Entry 7L0P (electron microscopy, 4.10 A resolution (low resolution: residue-level contacts below are approximate; hydrogen-bond / salt-bridge calls are withheld)); this record covers chains C and D of the 5 polymer chains in the assembly.

# Chain C
Name: Neurotensin receptor type 1
From: Rattus norvegicus
UniProt: P20789 (NTR1_RAT); numbering as in UniProt; present here: 50-272, 291-390
Sequence (336 residues; numbered 46 to 399; 18 numbers in that range are skipped by the numbering (no residue carries them; nothing is unmodelled there); the number before each row is that of its first residue):
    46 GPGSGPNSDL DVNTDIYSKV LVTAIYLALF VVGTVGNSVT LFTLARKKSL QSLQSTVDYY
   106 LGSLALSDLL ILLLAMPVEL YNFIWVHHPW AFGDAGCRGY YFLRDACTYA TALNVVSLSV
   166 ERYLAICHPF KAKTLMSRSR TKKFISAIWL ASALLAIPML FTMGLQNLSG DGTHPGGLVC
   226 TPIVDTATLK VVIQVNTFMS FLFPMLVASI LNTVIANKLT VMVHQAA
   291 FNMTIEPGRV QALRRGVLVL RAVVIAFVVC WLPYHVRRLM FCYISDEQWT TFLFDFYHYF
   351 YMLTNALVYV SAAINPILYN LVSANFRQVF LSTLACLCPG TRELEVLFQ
Disordered / not traced: 46-51, 92-97, 291, 386-399
Sequence notes: expression tag (46-49, 391-399); engineered mutation Leu86 (Ala in P20789), Asp103 (His in P20789), Tyr105 (His in P20789), Val161 (Ala in P20789), Leu213 (Arg in P20789), Leu234 (Val in P20789), Ala253 (Ile in P20789), Arg305 (His in P20789), Val358 (Phe in P20789), Ala362 (Ser in P20789)
Swiss-Prot annotation at these positions:
  - region: Val326 to Tyr349 (Neurotensin binding)
  - lipidation (S-palmitoyl cysteine): Cys386, Cys388
  - mutagenesis: Glu166 (E166A: Abolishes signaling via G-proteins; when associated with A-310 and A-358), Leu310 (L310A: Abolishes signaling via G-proteins; when associated with A-166 and A-358)
Cystine bridges: Cys142-Cys225
What the authors report for this chain:
  - mutagenesis - R167L: abolished signaling
  - conformationally variable residues (helix shift): Val309

# Chain D
Name: Neurotensin
From: Rattus norvegicus
UniProt: P20068 (NEUT_RAT); residues 8-13 here correspond to UniProt positions 157-162 (UniProt number = residue number + 149)
Sequence (10 residues; row label = number of the first residue in the row):
     4 GPGGRRPYIL
Disordered / not traced: 4-7
Sequence notes: expression tag (4-7)
Swiss-Prot annotation at these positions:
  - site (Cleavage): Pro10, Tyr11, Tyr11, Ile12

# Interface between chain C and chain D
Pairs across the interface - 28 pairs, chain C then chain D:
  Leu55(C) with Tyr11(D)
  Phe128(C) with Ile12(D)
  His133(C) with Tyr11(D)
  Tyr146(C) with Leu13(D)
  Val224(C) with Tyr11(D)
  Thr226(C) with Tyr11(D)
  Pro227(C) with Leu13(D)
  Thr231(C) with Arg9(D)
  Arg327(C) with Leu13(D)
  Arg328(C) with Leu13(D)
  Phe331(C) with Arg9(D); Pro10(D); Leu13(D)
  Cys332(C) with Arg9(D)
  Ile334(C) with Arg9(D)
  Ser335(C) with Arg9(D)
  Asp336(C) with Arg8(D); Arg9(D)
  Trp339(C) with Arg9(D); Pro10(D)
  Phe344(C) with Arg8(D); Arg9(D); Pro10(D)
  Tyr347(C) with Pro10(D); Ile12(D)
  His348(C) with Pro10(D)
  Tyr351(C) with Ile12(D); Leu13(D)

# Overview
20 residues of chain C and 6 residues of chain D are in contact. From UniProt: 2 mutagenesis sites on chain C.
The paper reports that R167L of chain C abolishes signaling; conformational variability at Val309(C).
Here chain C is Neurotensin receptor type 1 and chain D is Neurotensin, both from Rattus norvegicus. Entry
7L0P (Structure of NTS-NTSR1-Gi complex in lipid nanodisc, canonical state, without AHD) was determined by
electron microscopy together with 7L0Q, 7L0R and 7L0S from the same study.
